PDB entry 8SUX | electron microscopy, 2.93 A resolution | chains E and F of the 6 polymer chains in the assembly

# Chain E (and F)
Name: PtuA
Organism: Escherichia coli
Notes: chain F of this document is another copy of the same molecule, construct and numbering; everything in this record applies to it too
Chain sequence (465 residues; each row starts with the number of its first residue):
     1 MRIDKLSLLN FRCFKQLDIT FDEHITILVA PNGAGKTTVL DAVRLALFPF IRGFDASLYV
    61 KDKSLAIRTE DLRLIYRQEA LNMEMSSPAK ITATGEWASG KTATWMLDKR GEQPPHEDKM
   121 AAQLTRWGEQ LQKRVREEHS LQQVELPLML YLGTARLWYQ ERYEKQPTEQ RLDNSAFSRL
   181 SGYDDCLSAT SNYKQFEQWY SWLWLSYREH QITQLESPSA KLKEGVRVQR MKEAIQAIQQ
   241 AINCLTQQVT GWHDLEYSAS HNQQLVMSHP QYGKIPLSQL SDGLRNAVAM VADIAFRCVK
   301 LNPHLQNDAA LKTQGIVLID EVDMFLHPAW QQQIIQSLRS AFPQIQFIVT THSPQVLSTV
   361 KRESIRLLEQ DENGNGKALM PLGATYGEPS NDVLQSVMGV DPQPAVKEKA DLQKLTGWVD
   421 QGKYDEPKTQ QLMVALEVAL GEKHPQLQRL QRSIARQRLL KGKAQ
Not modelled in the structure: 161-168, 385-465 (chain F: 160-169, 219-223, 384-465)
Residues lining bound ligands: ATP (adenosine-5'-triphosphate): Trp252, Ile275, Gln279, Leu280, Ser281, Asp282
What the authors report for this chain:
  - self-association interface (contacts with another copy of this molecule); pairs are residue here / residue on that copy: Arg73-Glu138, Gln78-Glu224, Leu81
  - binding site for ATP: Arg12, Lys36, Gln279, Asp282
  - mutagenesis - L81R: decreased stability in response to PtuA hexamer

# Interface between chain E and chain F
Pairs across the interface (26):
  Pro31(E) - His327(F)
  Tyr76(E) - Ser260(F)
  Tyr76(E) - His261(F)
  Met83(E) - Asn262(F)  hydrogen bond
  Leu157(E) - Trp158(F)
  Trp158(E) - Leu157(F)
  Trp158(E) - Trp158(F)
  Tyr159(E) - Trp158(F)
  Tyr159(E) - Tyr159(F)
  Gln271(E) - Tyr76(F)
  Tyr272(E) - Met83(F)
  Gly273(E) - Tyr76(F)
  Gly273(E) - Met83(F)
  Lys274(E) - Met83(F)
  Gln279(E) - Glu70(F)
  Ser281(E) - Asn32(F)  hydrogen bond
  Asp282(E) - Thr154(F)
  Glu321(E) - Phe325(F)
  Met324(E) - Phe325(F)  hydrophobic
  Phe325(E) - Asn32(F)
  Leu326(E) - His352(F)
  His327(E) - Asn32(F)  hydrogen bond
  Pro328(E) - His352(F)
  His352(E) - Leu326(F)  hydrogen bond (side chain-backbone)
  His352(E) - Pro328(F)
  Pro354(E) - Pro328(F)
Other interface residues (no listed pair), chain E (26 interface residues in all): Gly33, Pro270, Ile275, Gly283, Trp330
Other interface residues (no listed pair), chain F (24 interface residues in all): Pro31, Gly33, Gln279, Ser281, Met324, Pro354, Gln355, Gln370

# Overview
The interface between chain E and chain F involves 26 residues on one side and 24 on the other; the contacts
include 4 hydrogen bonds. Polar pairs include Met83(E)-Asn262(F), Ser281(E)-Asn32(F) and His327(E)-Asn32(F).
The paper reports a binding site for ATP at Arg12(E), Lys36(E) and Gln279(E) among others; L81R of chain E
reduces stability in response to PtuA hexamer.
Chain E and chain F are both PtuA (Escherichia coli); the structure, Structure of E. coli PtuA hexamer, was
determined by electron microscopy (same publication as 8EE4, 8EE7 and 8EEA).
